Entry 6SWD (electron microscopy, 3.20 A resolution); this record covers chains 2 and G of the 19 polymer chains in the assembly.

Chain 2:
Molecule: 16S ribosomal RNA
From: Pyrococcus abyssi GE5
Sequence (1044 nucleotides; each row starts with the number of its first residue; note: 453 numbers in that range are skipped by the numbering (no residue carries them; nothing is unmodelled there)):
    13 AUUCXGGUUG AUCCUGCCGG AGGCCACUGC UAUGGGGGUC XGACUAAGCC AUGCGAGUCA
    73 AGGGGGCGUC CCUUCUGGGA CGCCACCGGC GGACGGCUCA GUAACACGUC GGUAACCUAC
   133 CCUCGGGAGG GGGAUAACCC CGGGAAACUG GGGCUAAUCC CCCAUAGGCC UGGGGUACUG
   193 GAAGGUCCCC AGGCCGAAAG GGAGCCGUAA GGCUCCGCCC GAGGAUGGGC CGGCGGCXGA
   253 UUAGGUAGUU GGUGGGGUAA CGGCCCACCA AGCXGAAGAU CGGUACGGGC XGUGAGAGCG
   313 GGAGCCXGGA GAUGGACACU GAGACACGGG UCCAGGCCCU ACGGGGCGCA GCAGGCGCGA
   373 XACCUCXGCA AUGCGGGAAA CXGCGACGGG GGGACCCCCA GUGCCGUGCC UCUGGCACGG
   433 CUUUUCCGGA GUGUAAAAAG CUCCGGGAAU AAGGGCUGGG CAAGGCXGGU GGCAGCCGCC
   493 GCGGUAAUAC CGGCGGCCXG AGUGGUGGCC ACUAUUAUUG GGCCUAAAGC GGCXGUAGCC
   553 GGGCCCGUAA GUCCCUGGCG AAAUCCCACG GCUCAACXGU GGGGCUCGCU GGGGAUACUG
   613 CGGGCCUUGG GACXGGGAGA GGCXGGGGGU ACCCCXGGGG UAGGGGUGAA AUCCUAUAAU
   673 CCCGGGGGGA CCGCCAGUGG CGAAGGCGCC XGGCUGGAAC GGGUCXGACG GUGAGGGCXG
   733 AAGGCCAGGG GAGCGAACXG GAUUAGAUAC CCGGGUAGUC CUGGCUGUAA AGGAUGCGGG
   793 CUAGGUGUCG GGCGAGCUUC GAGCUCGCCC GGUGCXGUAG GGAAGCXGUU AAGCCXGCXG
   853 CCUGGGGAGU ACGGCXGCAA GGCUGAAACU UAAAGGAAUU GGCGGGGGAG
  1356 CCUGCUCCUU GCACACACCG CCXGUCACUC CACCCGAGCG GGGCCUAGGU GAGGCCCGAU
  1416 CUCCUUCGGG AGGUCGGGUC GAGCCUAGGC UCCGUGAGGG GGGAGAAGUC GUAACAAGGU
  1476 AGCXGUAGGG GAACCUACGG CUCGAUCACC UCCU
Modified positions: 4AC (N(4)-acetylcytidine-5'-monophosphate) at position 17, 4AC (N(4)-acetylcytidine-5'-monophosphate) at position 53, LHH ([(2R,3R,4R,5R)-5-(4-acetamido-2-oxidanylidene-pyrimidin-1-yl)-4-methoxy-3-oxidanyl-oxolan-2-yl]methyl dihydrogen phosphate) at position 250, 4AC (N(4)-acetylcytidine-5'-monophosphate) at position 286, 4AC (N(4)-acetylcytidine-5'-monophosphate) at position 303, 4AC (N(4)-acetylcytidine-5'-monophosphate) at position 319, A2M (2'-O-methyladenosine 5'-(dihydrogen phosphate)) at position 373, 4AC (N(4)-acetylcytidine-5'-monophosphate) at position 379, 4AC (N(4)-acetylcytidine-5'-monophosphate) at position 394, 4AC (N(4)-acetylcytidine-5'-monophosphate) at position 479, 4AC (N(4)-acetylcytidine-5'-monophosphate) at position 511, 4AC (N(4)-acetylcytidine-5'-monophosphate) at position 546, 4AC (N(4)-acetylcytidine-5'-monophosphate) at position 590, 4AC (N(4)-acetylcytidine-5'-monophosphate) at position 626, 4AC (N(4)-acetylcytidine-5'-monophosphate) at position 636, 4AC (N(4)-acetylcytidine-5'-monophosphate) at position 648, 4AC (N(4)-acetylcytidine-5'-monophosphate) at position 703, 4AC (N(4)-acetylcytidine-5'-monophosphate) at position 718, 4AC (N(4)-acetylcytidine-5'-monophosphate) at position 731, 4AC (N(4)-acetylcytidine-5'-monophosphate) at position 751, 4AC (N(4)-acetylcytidine-5'-monophosphate) at position 828, 4AC (N(4)-acetylcytidine-5'-monophosphate) at position 839, 4AC (N(4)-acetylcytidine-5'-monophosphate) at position 848, 4AC (N(4)-acetylcytidine-5'-monophosphate) at position 851, 4AC (N(4)-acetylcytidine-5'-monophosphate) at position 868, OMC (o2'-methylycytidine-5'-monophosphate) at position 1376, 5HM (5-(hydroxymethyl)cytidine 5'-(dihydrogen phosphate)) at position 1378, UR3 (3-methyluridine-5'-monophoshate) at position 1467, 6MZ (N6-methyladenosine-5'-monophosphate) at position 1469, 4AC (N(4)-acetylcytidine-5'-monophosphate) at position 1479, MA6 (6N-dimethyladenosine-5'-monophoshate) at position 1487, MA6 (6N-dimethyladenosine-5'-monophoshate) at position 1488
Bound ions: Mg2+ site 1 near G28 (its only coordinating residue here); Mg2+ site 2 near C39 (its only coordinating residue here); Mg2+ site 3 near C106 (its only coordinating residue here); Mg2+ site 4: A112, G113, C298; Mg2+ site 5 near A148 (its only coordinating residue here); Mg2+ site 6: A474, A475; Mg2+ site 7: A539, A540; Mg2+ site 8: G554, G555; Mg2+ site 9 near A574 (its only coordinating residue here); Mg2+ site 10: C584, C586; Mg2+ site 11 near A587 (its only coordinating residue here); Mg2+ site 12 near G591 (its only coordinating residue here); 4 more Mg2+ sites not listed

Chain G:
Name: 30S ribosomal protein S6e
From: Pyrococcus abyssi (strain GE5 / Orsay)
UniProtKB: Q9UYS3 (RS6E_PYRAB); numbering as in UniProt (aligned over 1-125)
Chain sequence (125 residues; numbered 1 to 125; the number before each row is that of its first residue):
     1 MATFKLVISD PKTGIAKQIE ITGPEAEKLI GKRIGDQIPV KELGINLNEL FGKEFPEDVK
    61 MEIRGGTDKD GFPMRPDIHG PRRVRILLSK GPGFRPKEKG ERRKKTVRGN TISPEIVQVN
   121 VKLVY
Not modelled in the structure: 1

How chain 2 and chain G interact:
Residue-residue contacts (68; chain 2 residue first):
  G104(2) - Glu98(G)  base contact
  C152(2) - Ile15(G)  sugar contact
  C152(2) - Ala16(G)  hydrogen bond to the sugar
  C153(2) - Val7(G)  base contact
  C153(2) - Lys17(G)  sugar contact
  C153(2) - Gln18(G)  sugar contact
  G154(2) - Gln18(G)  phosphate contact
  G154(2) - Thr67(G)  base contact
  G154(2) - Gln118(G)  hydrogen bond to the base
  G155(2) - Lys5(G)  salt bridge to the phosphate
  G155(2) - Thr67(G)  hydrogen bond to the sugar
  G155(2) - Asp68(G)  sugar contact
  G155(2) - Gly71(G)  hydrogen bond to the base
  G155(2) - Gln118(G)  sugar contact
  G156(2) - Lys69(G)  sugar contact
  G156(2) - Asp70(G)  hydrogen bond to the sugar
  G156(2) - Gly71(G)  sugar contact
  A159(2) - Phe72(G)  base contact
  C160(2) - Lys105(G)  sugar contact
  U161(2) - Pro73(G)  sugar contact
  U161(2) - Gly93(G)  phosphate contact
  U161(2) - Phe94(G)  phosphate contact
  U161(2) - Arg95(G)  hydrogen bond to the phosphate
  U161(2) - Lys105(G)  phosphate contact
  G162(2) - Gly66(G)  sugar contact
  G162(2) - Pro73(G)  sugar contact
  G162(2) - Pro92(G)  phosphate contact
  G162(2) - Gly93(G)  hydrogen bond to the phosphate
  G162(2) - Arg95(G)  salt bridge to the phosphate
  G162(2) - Gln118(G)  base contact
  G162(2) - Asn120(G)  hydrogen bond to the sugar
  G163(2) - Arg64(G)  phosphate contact
  G163(2) - Asn120(G)  hydrogen bond to the sugar
  G164(2) - Ser9(G)  sugar contact
  G164(2) - Pro11(G)  sugar contact
  G164(2) - Gly14(G)  base contact
  G164(2) - Arg64(G)  salt bridge to the phosphate
  G165(2) - Pro11(G)  sugar contact
  C331(2) - Gly100(G)  hydrogen bond to the sugar
  U332(2) - Lys99(G)  sugar contact
  U332(2) - Gly100(G)  sugar contact
  G342(2) - Arg102(G)  hydrogen bond to the sugar
  G342(2) - Arg103(G)  phosphate contact
  U343(2) - Arg103(G)  phosphate contact
  U343(2) - Lys104(G)  hydrogen bond to the phosphate
  C344(2) - Lys104(G)  salt bridge to the phosphate
  G355(2) - Asp70(G)  hydrogen bond to the sugar
  G355(2) - Arg83(G)  sugar contact
  G356(2) - Phe72(G)  phosphate contact
  G356(2) - Arg83(G)  salt bridge to the phosphate
  G357(2) - Arg85(G)  salt bridge to the phosphate
  G357(2) - Thr106(G)  hydrogen bond to the phosphate
  U1417(2) - Pro76(G)  base contact
  U1417(2) - Asp77(G)  base contact
  U1417(2) - Asn110(G)  sugar contact
  C1418(2) - Ile34(G)  phosphate contact
  C1418(2) - Pro76(G)  sugar contact
  C1419(2) - Arg64(G)  salt bridge to the phosphate
  A1426(2) - Arg75(G)  hydrogen bond to the sugar
  A1426(2) - Asp77(G)  base contact
  G1427(2) - Asp77(G)  sugar contact
  G1427(2) - Leu87(G)  phosphate contact
  G1427(2) - Ser89(G)  phosphate contact
  G1428(2) - Asp77(G)  sugar contact
  G1428(2) - Ile78(G)  sugar contact
  G1428(2) - His79(G)  base contact
  G1428(2) - Arg82(G)  hydrogen bond to the phosphate
  U1429(2) - Arg82(G)  salt bridge to the phosphate
Interface residues without a listed pair, chain 2 (32 interface residues in all): A158, A330, G341, C1416
Interface residues without a listed pair, chain G (53 interface residues in all): Asp10, Gly65, Ile86, Leu88, Lys90, Gly91, Glu101, Val121, Lys122

Summary:
32 residues of chain 2 and 53 residues of chain G are in contact, with 16 hydrogen bonds and 8 salt bridges.
Polar contacts include G154(2)-Gln118(G), G155(2)-Gly71(G) and C152(2)-Ala16(G). A112(2), G113(2) and C298(2)
coordinate Mg2+ site 4.
Here chain 2 is 16S ribosomal RNA (Pyrococcus abyssi GE5) and chain G is 30S ribosomal protein S6e (Pyrococcus
abyssi (strain GE5 / Orsay)). Entry 6SWD (IC2 body model of cryo-EM structure of a full archaeal ribosomal
translation initiation complex devoid of ...) was determined by electron microscopy.
